Entry 8QUD (electron microscopy, 2.50 A resolution); this record covers chains A and B of the 4 polymer chains in the assembly.

== Chain A (and B) ==
Protein: Potassium voltage-gated channel subfamily C member 1
From: Homo sapiens
Notes: chain B of this document is another copy of the same molecule, construct and numbering; everything in this record applies to it too
Reference sequence: P48547 (KCNC1_HUMAN); residues 1-511 here = UniProt positions 1-511
Chain sequence (518 residues; row label = number of the first residue in the row):
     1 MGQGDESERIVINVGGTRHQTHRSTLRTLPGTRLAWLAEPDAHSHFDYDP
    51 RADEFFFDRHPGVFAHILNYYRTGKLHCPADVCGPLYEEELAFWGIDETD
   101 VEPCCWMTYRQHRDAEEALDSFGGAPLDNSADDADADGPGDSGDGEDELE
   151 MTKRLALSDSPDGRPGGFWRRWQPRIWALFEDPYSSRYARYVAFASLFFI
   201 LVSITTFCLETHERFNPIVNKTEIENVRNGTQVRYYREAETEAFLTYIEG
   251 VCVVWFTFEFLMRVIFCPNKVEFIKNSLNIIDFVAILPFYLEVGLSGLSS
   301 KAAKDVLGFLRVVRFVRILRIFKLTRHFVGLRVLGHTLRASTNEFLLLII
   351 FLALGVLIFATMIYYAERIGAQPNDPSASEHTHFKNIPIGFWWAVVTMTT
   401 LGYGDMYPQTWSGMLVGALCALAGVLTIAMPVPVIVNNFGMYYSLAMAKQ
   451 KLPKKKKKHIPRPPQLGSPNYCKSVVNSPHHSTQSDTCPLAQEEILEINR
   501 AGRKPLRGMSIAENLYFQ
Disordered / not traced: 1-6, 121-169, 223-235, 464-518
Differences from the reference sequence: engineered mutation His-22 (Tyr in P48547); expression tag (512-518)
Bound ions: Zn2+ site 1: His-77, Cys-104, Cys-105 (shared with Cys-83(B) of chain B); Zn2+ site 2: Cys-83 (shared with 3 residues of chain D); K+ site 1: Thr-400, Leu-401 (shared with Thr-400(B), Leu-401(B) of chain B; 2 residues of chain C; 2 residues of chain D); K+ site 2: Thr-400 (shared with Thr-400(B) of chain B; 1 residue of chain C; 1 residue of chain D); K+ site 3: Leu-401, Gly-402 (shared with Leu-401(B), Gly-402(B) of chain B; 2 residues of chain C; 2 residues of chain D); K+ site 4: Gly-402, Tyr-403 (shared with Gly-402(B), Tyr-403(B) of chain B; 2 residues of chain C; 2 residues of chain D)
Residues lining bound ligands:
  - 1,2-diacyl-sn-glycero-3-phoshocholine (PCF), molecule 1: Ile-204, Thr-205, Cys-208, Leu-209, His-212, Arg-214, Phe-215
  - 1,2-diacyl-sn-glycero-3-phoshocholine (PCF), molecule 2: Ile-349, Ala-353, Val-356, Leu-357, Pro-388, Ile-389, Phe-391, Trp-392, Val-395
  - 1,2-diacyl-sn-glycero-3-phoshocholine (PCF), molecule 3: Gln-409, Thr-410, Trp-411, Met-414, Leu-415, Ala-418
  - WY0 ((5R)-5-ethyl-3-(6-spiro[2H-1-benzofuran-3,1'-cyclopropane]-4-yloxypyridin-3-yl)imidazolidine-2,4-dione): Thr-361, Met-362, Tyr-365, Ala-366, Arg-368, Ile-369, Gly-370, Ala-371, Gln-372, Pro-373
Reported in the primary citation:
  - binding site for WY0: Val-312, Phe-315, Met-362, Tyr-365, Arg-368, Ile-369, Ala-371
  - conformationally variable residues (loop rearrangement): Asp-375 to Glu-380

== How chain A and chain B interact ==
Residue-residue contacts (109; chain A residue first):
  Arg-18(A) with Gly-15(B); Gly-16(B)
  His-19(A) with Gly-15(B)
  Gln-20(A) with Asn-13(B), hydrogen bond; Gly-15(B); Gly-16(B); Arg-18(B); Phe-56(B); Asp-58(B)
  Thr-21(A) with Asp-58(B), hydrogen bond
  His-22(A) with Phe-56(B); Asp-58(B); Arg-462(B)
  Ser-24(A) with Arg-462(B), hydrogen bond
  Thr-25(A) with Asp-58(B), hydrogen bond; Arg-462(B), hydrogen bond
  Thr-28(A) with His-459(B); Ile-460(B), hydrogen bond (backbone-backbone); Arg-462(B)
  Leu-29(A) with Lys-458(B); His-459(B)
  Pro-30(A) with Ile-460(B)
  Ala-65(A) with His-60(B), hydrogen bond (backbone-side chain)
  His-66(A) with His-60(B), hydrogen bond (backbone-side chain); Val-82(B)
  Asn-69(A) with His-60(B); Leu-86(B); Glu-90(B)
  Tyr-70(A) with His-459(B)
  Tyr-71(A) with His-459(B), hydrogen bond (backbone-side chain)
  Arg-72(A) with Gly-15(B); Asp-58(B), salt bridge; Arg-59(B)
  Gly-74(A) with His-459(B)
  His-77(A) with Cys-83(B), hydrogen bond; Pro-85(B); Leu-86(B); Glu-89(B), salt bridge
  Pro-79(A) with Asp-81(B)
  Ala-80(A) with Ala-80(B); Asp-81(B), hydrogen bond (backbone-backbone)
  Asp-81(A) with Asp-81(B)
  Asp-97(A) with Lys-458(B), salt bridge
  Thr-99(A) with Lys-455(B)
  Asp-100(A) with Lys-455(B), salt bridge; Lys-458(B)
  Val-101(A) with Leu-452(B)
  Pro-103(A) with Leu-452(B), hydrophobic
  Cys-104(A) with Cys-83(B), hydrophobic; Pro-85(B), hydrophobic; His-112(B)
  Cys-105(A) with Cys-83(B), hydrophobic
  Trp-106(A) with Leu-452(B), hydrophobic
  Met-107(A) with Ser-444(B); Ala-448(B), hydrophobic
  Asn-343(A) with Tyr-443(B)
  Glu-344(A) with Tyr-443(B), hydrogen bond
  Leu-346(A) with Phe-328(B), hydrophobic
  Leu-347(A) with Phe-328(B), hydrophobic; Gly-330(B); Tyr-443(B), hydrophobic
  Ile-350(A) with Phe-328(B), hydrophobic
  Phe-351(A) with Gly-330(B); Leu-331(B), hydrophobic; Leu-334(B), hydrophobic
  Leu-354(A) with Ile-321(B), hydrophobic; Leu-331(B), hydrophobic
  Ile-358(A) with Phe-322(B), hydrophobic
  Thr-361(A) with Phe-207(B); Ile-318(B)
  Tyr-364(A) with Thr-211(B)
  Tyr-365(A) with Phe-207(B); Arg-311(B), hydrogen bond; Val-312(B); Phe-315(B), hydrophobic
  Pro-376(A) with Ile-218(B), hydrophobic
  Lys-385(A) with Thr-211(B); Glu-213(B)
  Asn-386(A) with Thr-211(B); His-212(B), hydrogen bond
  Ile-387(A) with Phe-207(B), hydrophobic; Cys-208(B), hydrophobic; Thr-211(B)
  Pro-388(A) with Cys-208(B)
  Phe-391(A) with Cys-208(B), hydrophobic
  Trp-393(A) with Tyr-403(B), hydrogen bond
  Thr-397(A) with Leu-401(B); Tyr-403(B), hydrogen bond
  Thr-400(A) with Thr-399(B); Thr-400(B); Leu-401(B)
  Leu-401(A) with Leu-401(B)
  Gly-402(A) with Leu-401(B); Gly-402(B); Tyr-403(B)
  Tyr-403(A) with Tyr-403(B)
  Gly-404(A) with Tyr-403(B)
  Tyr-407(A) with Tyr-403(B), hydrophobic; Asp-405(B)
  Pro-408(A) with Trp-392(B), hydrophobic
  Met-414(A) with Ile-389(B), hydrophobic; Trp-392(B)
  Leu-422(A) with Leu-352(B), hydrophobic; Thr-399(B)
  Leu-426(A) with Phe-345(B), hydrophobic
  Ala-429(A) with Val-436(B)
  Met-430(A) with Ile-435(B), hydrophobic; Phe-439(B), hydrophobic
  Pro-433(A) with Val-436(B), hydrophobic
Other interface residues (no listed pair), chain A (74 interface residues in all): Thr-73, Glu-102, Leu-357, Asn-374, Val-396, Met-406, Gly-417, Ala-418, Ala-421, Val-425, Pro-431, Val-434
Other interface residues (no listed pair), chain B (68 interface residues in all): Thr-17, Ile-204, Ala-239, Arg-314, Thr-325, Leu-348, Val-395, Ile-428, Val-432, Leu-445, Met-447, Lys-451, Lys-457

== Summary ==
74 residues of chain A and 68 residues of chain B are in contact; the contacts include 16 hydrogen bonds and 4
salt bridges. Polar contacts include Arg-72(A)/Asp-58(B), His-77(A)/Glu-89(B) and Asp-97(A)/Lys-458(B). From
the paper: a binding site for WY0 at Val-312(A), Phe-315(A) and Met-362(A) among others; conformational
variability at Asp-375(A).
Chain A and chain B are both Potassium voltage-gated channel subfamily C member 1 (Homo sapiens); the
structure, Cryo-EM Structure of Human Kv3.1 in Complex with Modulator AUT5, was determined by electron
microscopy together with 8QUC from the same study.
